4FI7 - chains A and B; structure by X-ray diffraction, 1.40 A resolution.

Chain A (and B):
Name: Transthyretin
Organism: Homo sapiens
Notes: chain B of this document is another copy of the same molecule, construct and numbering; everything in this record applies to it too
UniProt: P02766 (TTHY_HUMAN); residues 1-127 here correspond to UniProt positions 21-147 (UniProt number = residue number + 20)
Amino-acid sequence (127 residues; numbered 1 to 127; the number before each row is that of its first residue):
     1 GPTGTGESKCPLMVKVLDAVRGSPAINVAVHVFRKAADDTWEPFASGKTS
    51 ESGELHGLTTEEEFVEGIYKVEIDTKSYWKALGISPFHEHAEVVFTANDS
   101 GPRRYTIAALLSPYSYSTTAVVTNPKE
Disordered / not traced: 1-9, 126-127 (chain B: 1-9, 125-127)
Covalently attached groups: compound 0UA linked to K15
Residues lining bound ligands: 0UA (3-[5-(3,5-dichloro-4-hydroxyphenyl)-1,3,4-oxadiazol-2-yl]benzenesulfonyl fluoride): M13, L17, E54, T106, A108, L110, S117, T118, T119, V121
From the paper describing this entry:
  - binding site for 0UA: K15, S117
  - mutagenesis - K15A: decreased binding to sulfonyl fluorides 3-18
  - disease-associated variants - V30M, V122I: decreased stability (citing earlier work)

Interface between chain A and chain B:
Pairs across the interface (41):
  K76(A) with T96(B)
  F87(A) with F95(B), hydrophobic; T96(B); Y105(B), hydrophobic; I107(B), hydrophobic; A120(B), hydrophobic; V122(B), hydrophobic
  H88(A) with V93(B); V94(B)
  E89(A) with V94(B), hydrogen bond (backbone-backbone); T96(B), hydrogen bond
  H90(A) with V94(B)
  E92(A) with E92(B); V94(B); Y116(B), hydrogen bond (backbone-side chain)
  V93(A) with H88(B)
  V94(A) with H88(B); E89(B), hydrogen bond (backbone-backbone); H90(B); E92(B)
  F95(A) with F87(B), hydrophobic
  T96(A) with E89(B), hydrogen bond
  Y105(A) with F87(B), hydrophobic
  I107(A) with F87(B), hydrophobic
  Y114(A) with T119(B), hydrogen bond (backbone-side chain); A120(B), hydrogen bond (backbone-backbone)
  S115(A) with T118(B), hydrogen bond (side chain-backbone); T119(B)
  Y116(A) with E92(B), hydrogen bond (side chain-backbone); S117(B); T118(B), hydrogen bond (backbone-backbone)
  S117(A) with Y116(B); S117(B), hydrogen bond
  T118(A) with S115(B), hydrogen bond (backbone-side chain); Y116(B), hydrogen bond (backbone-backbone)
  T119(A) with Y114(B), hydrogen bond (side chain-backbone); S115(B)
  A120(A) with F87(B), hydrophobic; Y114(B), hydrogen bond (backbone-backbone)
  V122(A) with F87(B), hydrophobic; Y114(B), hydrophobic
Interface residues without a listed pair, chain A (21 interface residues in all): I68
Interface residues without a listed pair, chain B (22 interface residues in all): I68, K70, K76

Overview:
21 residues of chain A and 22 residues of chain B are in contact; the contacts include 15 hydrogen bonds.
Among the polar pairs are E89(A)-T96(B), E92(A)-Y116(B) and Y114(A)-T119(B). Compound 0UA is covalently linked
to K15(A). From the paper: a binding site for 0UA at K15(A) and S117(A); V30M and V122I of chain A reduce
stability.
Both chains are Transthyretin (Homo sapiens). Entry 4FI7 (Kinetic Stabilization of transthyretin through
covalent modification of K15 by 3-(5-(3,5-dichloro-4-hydroxyphenyl)-1,3,4-oxadiazol-2-yl)-benzenesulfonamide)
was determined by X-ray diffraction, deposited together with 4FI6 and 4FI8.
